PDB entry 9NHL | electron microscopy, 3.70 A resolution | chains F and B of the 8 polymer chains in the assembly

# Chain F (and B)
Name: BG505-CH505 Transmembrane protein gp41
Source organism: Human immunodeficiency virus 1
Notes: chain B of this document is another copy of the same molecule, construct and numbering; everything in this record applies to it too
Chain sequence (153 residues; row label = number of the first residue in the row):
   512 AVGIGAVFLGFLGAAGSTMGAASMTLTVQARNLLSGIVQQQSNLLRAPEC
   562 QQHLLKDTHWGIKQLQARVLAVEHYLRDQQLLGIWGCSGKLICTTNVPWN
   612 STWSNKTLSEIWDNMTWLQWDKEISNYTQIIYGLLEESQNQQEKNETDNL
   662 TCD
Not modelled in the structure: 512-526, 548-567 (chain B: 512-519, 540-567)
Disulfides: Cys598-Cys604
Glycans and other covalent adducts: N-acetylglucosamine (NAG) linked to Asn611, Asn637

# Interface between chain F and chain B
Residue-residue contacts (9; chain F residue first):
  Ile573(F) - Thr569(B)
  Leu576(F) - Leu576(B)  hydrophobic
  Gln577(F) - Leu576(B)
  Val580(F) - Arg579(B)
  Glu584(F) - Arg579(B)  salt bridge
  Leu587(F) - Val583(B)  hydrophobic
  Gln591(F) - Tyr586(B)
  Glu657(F) - Lys601(B)  salt bridge
  Thr658(F) - Ile603(B)
Other interface residues (no listed pair), chain F (13 interface residues in all): Thr569, Leu581, Val583, Leu661
Other interface residues (no listed pair), chain B (10 interface residues in all): Ile573, Val580, Leu587

# In short
Chain F and chain B form an interface of 13 and 10 residues respectively; the contacts include 2 salt bridges.
Polar contacts include Glu584(F)-Arg579(B) and Glu657(F)-Lys601(B). N-acetylglucosamine is covalently linked
to Asn611(F) and Asn637(F).
Both chains are BG505-CH505 Transmembrane protein gp41 (Human immunodeficiency virus 1). Entry 9NHL
(BG505-CH505 Env glycoprotein in complex with NHP pAb FP-1 isolated from animal RUu18 at week 14) was
determined by electron microscopy, deposited together with 9NHH, 9NHI, 9NHJ, 9NHK, 9NHM, 9NHN, 9NHO and 9NI9.
